PDB entry 5TRS | X-ray diffraction, 3.08 A resolution | chains X and Y of the 28 polymer chains in the assembly

== Chain X (and Y) ==
Name: Proteasome subunit beta
From: Mycobacterium tuberculosis
Notes: EC 3.4.25.1; chain Y of this document is another copy of the same molecule, construct and numbering; everything in this record applies to it too
UniProt: A5U4D6 (PSB_MYCTA); residues 1-234 here correspond to UniProt positions 58-291 (UniProt number = residue number + 57)
Sequence (240 residues; numbered 1 to 240; the number before each row is that of its first residue):
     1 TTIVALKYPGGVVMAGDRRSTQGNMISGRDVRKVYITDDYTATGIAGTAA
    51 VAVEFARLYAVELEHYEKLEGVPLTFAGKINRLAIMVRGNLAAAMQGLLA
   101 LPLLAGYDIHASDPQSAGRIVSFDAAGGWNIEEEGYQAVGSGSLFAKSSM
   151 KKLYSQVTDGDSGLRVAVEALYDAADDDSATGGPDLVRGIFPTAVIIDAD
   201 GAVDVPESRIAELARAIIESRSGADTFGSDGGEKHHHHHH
Disordered / not traced: 223-240 (chain Y: 224-240)
Construct notes: expression tag (235-240)
Swiss-Prot annotation at these positions:
  - active site: Thr1 (Nucleophile)
Ligand contacts:
  - 7HZ (N-tert-butoxy-N~2~-(5-methyl-1,2-oxazole-3-carbonyl)-L-asparaginyl-O-methyl-N-[(naphthalen-1-yl)methyl]-L-serinamide), molecule 1: Thr1, Arg19, Ser20, Thr21, Gln22, Ser27, Val31, Arg32, Lys33, Ile45, Ala46, Gly47, Thr48, Ala49, Ala52, Val53, Leu98
  - 7HZ, molecule 2: Ser122, Phe123, Asp124, Ala125, Ala126, Gly128, Trp129, Asn130
What the authors report for this chain:
  - binding site for 7HZ: Ser20, Thr21, Gln22, Ser27, Gly47, Ala49, Ala50, Leu91, Leu98, Asp124, Ala125, Ala126
  - specificity-determining residues: Ser20, Gln22, Ser27, Ala125 (proposed by the authors, not directly observed)
  - catalytic residues: Thr1 (citing earlier work)

== How chain X and chain Y interact ==
Contacting residue pairs - 9 pairs, chain X then chain Y:
  Met25(X) - Leu144(Y)  hydrophobic
  Arg29(X) - Glu134(Y)  salt bridge
  Ala50(X) - Ala126(Y)
  Ala50(X) - Gly127(Y)
  Ala50(X) - Gly128(Y)
  Val51(X) - Arg88(Y)
  Arg57(X) - Asn81(Y)
  Leu98(X) - Leu91(Y)  hydrophobic
  Arg188(X) - Glu134(Y)  salt bridge
Other interface residues (no listed pair), chain X (11 interface residues in all): Ser27, Asp30, Val31, Glu54
Other interface residues (no listed pair), chain Y (12 interface residues in all): Asn130, Ile131, Glu132, Glu133

== In short ==
The interface between chain X and chain Y involves 11 residues on one side and 12 on the other, with 2 salt
bridges. Among the polar pairs are Arg29(X)-Glu134(Y) and Arg188(X)-Glu134(Y). Bound to chain X: compound 7HZ.
From the paper: the catalytic residue Thr1(X); a binding site for 7HZ at Ser20(X), Thr21(X) and Gln22(X) among
others.
Chain X and chain Y are both Proteasome subunit beta (Mycobacterium tuberculosis); the structure, Structure of
Mycobacterium tuberculosis proteasome in complex with N,C-capped dipeptide PKS2144, was determined by X-ray
diffraction, deposited together with 5THO, 5TRG, 5TRR, 5TRY and 5TS0.
